PDB entry 6AZ2 | X-ray diffraction, 2.48 A resolution | chains B and F of the 3 polymer chains in the assembly

Chain B:
Name: Histone chaperone ASF1
From: Saccharomyces cerevisiae (strain ATCC 204508 / S288c)
Reference sequence: P32447 (ASF1_YEAST); numbering as in UniProt (aligned over 2-154)
Amino-acid sequence (154 residues; row label = number of the first residue in the row):
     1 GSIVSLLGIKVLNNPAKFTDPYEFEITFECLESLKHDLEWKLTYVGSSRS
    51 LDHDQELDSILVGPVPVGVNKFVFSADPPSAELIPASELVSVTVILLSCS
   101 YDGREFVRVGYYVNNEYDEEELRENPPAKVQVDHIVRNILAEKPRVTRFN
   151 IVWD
Disordered / not traced: 1, 47-53, 81-90
Sequence notes: expression tag (1)
UniProt features mapped onto this chain:
  - mutagenesis: L6 (L6M: Enhances transcriptional silencing), H36 to D37 (Abrogates stimulation of replication-independent chromatin assembly by the HIR complex and abrogates telomeric silencing), D37 (D37R: Reduces transcriptional silencing; when associated with R-39), E39 (E39R: Reduces transcriptional silencing; when associated with R-37), V45 (V45D: Reduces acetylation of histone H3 on 'K-56' and enhances sensitivity to camptothecin), S48 (S48R: Abrogates interaction with histone H3 and histone H4 and enhances transcriptional silencing. Reduces acetylation of histone H3 on 'K-9' and 'K-56'; when associated with E-145 or E-147), H53 to D54 (Reduces acetylation of histone H3 on 'K-56' and enhances sensitivity to camptothecin), D54 (D54R: Reduces transcriptional silencing), V94 (V94D: Reduces acetylation of histone H3 on 'K-56' and enhances sensitivity to bleomycin, camptothecin, HU and MMS; when associated with D-96 ...), L96 (L96D: Reduces acetylation of histone H3 on 'K-56' and enhances sensitivity to bleomycin, camptothecin, HU and MMS; when associated with D-94), E105 (E105A: Decreases histone H3/H4 binding affinity), R108 (R108E: Reduces transcriptional silencing), 6 further mutagenesis entries in UniProt

Chain F:
Name: Fab Light Chain
From: Homo sapiens
Notes: antibody fragment or engineered binder
Amino-acid sequence (215 residues; numbered 2 to 216; the number before each row is that of its first residue):
     2 SDIQMTQSPSSLSASVGDRVTITCRASQSVSSAVAWYQQKPGKAPKLLIY
    52 SASSLYSGVPSRFSGSRSGTDFTLTISSLQPEDFATYYCQQSQWYPITFG
   102 QGTKVEIKRTVAAPSVFIFPPSDSQLKSGTASVVCLLNNFYPREAKVQWK
   152 VDNALQSGNSQESVTEQDSKDSTYSLSSTLTLSKADYEKHKVYACEVTHQ
   202 GLSSPVTKSFNRGEC
Disordered / not traced: 2, 214-216
Cystine bridges: C25-C90, C136-C196

How chain B and chain F interact:
Contacting residue pairs (12; chain B residue first):
  I60(B) - S32(F)
  I60(B) - Q94(F)
  V62(B) - S30(F)
  V62(B) - W95(F)  hydrophobic
  G63(B) - S30(F)  hydrogen bond (backbone-side chain)
  P66(B) - W95(F)  hydrophobic
  N70(B) - W95(F)
  K71(B) - W95(F)
  K71(B) - Y96(F)  hydrogen bond (backbone-backbone)
  F72(B) - Q94(F)
  F72(B) - W95(F)  hydrophobic
  V73(B) - Q94(F)  hydrogen bond (backbone-backbone)
Interface residues without a listed pair, chain B (10 interface residues in all): F28, L61
Interface residues without a listed pair, chain F (7 interface residues in all): Q29, S93

Overview:
Chain B and chain F form an interface of 10 and 7 residues respectively, with 3 hydrogen bonds. Among the
polar pairs are G63(B)-S30(F), K71(B)-Y96(F) and V73(B)-Q94(F). Curated annotation (UniProt) lists 18
mutagenesis sites on chain B.
Chain B is Histone chaperone ASF1 (Saccharomyces cerevisiae (strain ATCC 204508 / S288c)) and chain F is Fab
Light Chain (Homo sapiens); the structure, Crystal structure of Asf1-Fab 12E complex, was determined by X-ray
diffraction together with 5CJO from the same study.
